PDB entry 5S5K | X-ray diffraction, 2.41 A resolution | chains C and D of the 6 polymer chains in the assembly

Chain C:
Molecule: Tubulin alpha-1B chain
Source organism: Bos taurus
Reference sequence: P81947 (TBA1B_BOVIN); residues 1-451 here = UniProt positions 1-451
Amino-acid sequence (451 residues; numbered 1 to 451; the number before each row is that of its first residue):
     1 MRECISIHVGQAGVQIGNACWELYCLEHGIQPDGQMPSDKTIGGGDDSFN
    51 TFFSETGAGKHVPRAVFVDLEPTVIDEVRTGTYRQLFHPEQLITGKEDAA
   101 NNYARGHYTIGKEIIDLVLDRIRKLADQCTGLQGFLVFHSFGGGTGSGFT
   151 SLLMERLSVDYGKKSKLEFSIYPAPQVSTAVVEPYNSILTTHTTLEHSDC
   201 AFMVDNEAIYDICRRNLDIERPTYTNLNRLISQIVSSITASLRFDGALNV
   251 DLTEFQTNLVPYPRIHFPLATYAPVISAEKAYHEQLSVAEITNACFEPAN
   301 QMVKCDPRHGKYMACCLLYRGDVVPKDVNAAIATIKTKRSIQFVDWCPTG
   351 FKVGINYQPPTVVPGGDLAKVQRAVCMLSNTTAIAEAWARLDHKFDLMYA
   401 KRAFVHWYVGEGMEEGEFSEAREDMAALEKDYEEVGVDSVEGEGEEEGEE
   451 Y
Unresolved in the structure: 441-451
Ion coordination: Ca2+ site 1: Asp39, Thr41, Gly44, Glu55; Ca2+ site 2: Glu284 (shared with 1 residue of chain B)
Residues lining bound ligands:
  - GTP (guanosine-5'-triphosphate): Gly10, Gln11, Ala12, Gln15, Ile16, Asp69, Asp98, Ala99, Ala100, Asn101, Ser140, Gly142, Gly143, Gly144, Thr145, Gly146, Ile171, Pro173, Val177, Ser178, Thr179, Glu183, Asn206, Tyr224, Leu227, Asn228, Ile231
  - S6V (1-[2-(2-oxidanylidenepyrrolidin-1-yl)ethyl]-3-phenyl-urea): Cys4, Gln133, Gly134, Leu136, Ser165, Leu167, Leu242, Leu252, Thr253, Gln256, Thr257

Chain D:
Molecule: Tubulin beta-2B chain
Source organism: Bos taurus
Reference sequence: Q6B856 (TBB2B_BOVIN); the author numbering skips numbers that UniProt does not, so the offset changes along the chain: 1-42 = UniProt 1-42; 45-360 = UniProt 43-358; 369-455 = UniProt 359-445
Amino-acid sequence (445 residues; each row starts with the number of its first residue; note: 10 numbers in that range are skipped by the numbering (no residue carries them; nothing is unmodelled there)):
     1 MREIVHIQAGQCGNQIGAKFWEVISDEHGIDPTGSYHGDSDL
    45 QLERINVYYNEATGNKYVPRAILVDLEPGTMDSVRSGPFGQIFRPDNFVF
    95 GQSGAGNNWAKGHYTEGAELVDSVLDVVRKESESCDCLQGFQLTHSLGGG
   145 TGSGMGTLLISKIREEYPDRIMNTFSVMPSPKVSDTVVEPYNATLSVHQL
   195 VENTDETYCIDNEALYDICFRTLKLTTPTYGDLNHLVSATMSGVTTCLRF
   245 PGQLNADLRKLAVNMVPFPRLHFFMPGFAPLTSRGSQQYRALTVPELTQQ
   295 MFDSKNMMAACDPRHGRYLTVAAIFRGRMSMKEVDEQMLNVQNKNSSYFV
   345 EWIPNNVKTAVCDIPP
   369 RGLKMSATFIGNSTAIQELFKRISEQFTAMFRRKAFLHWYTGEGMDEMEF
   419 TEAESNMNDLVSEYQQYQDATADEQGEFEEEEGEDEA
Unresolved in the structure: 281-282, 442-455
Ion coordination: Mg2+: Gln11 (together with GDP)
Residues lining bound ligands: GDP (guanosine-5'-diphosphate): Gly10, Gln11, Cys12, Gln15, Ile16, Ala99, Asn101, Ser140, Gly142, Gly143, Gly144, Thr145, Gly146, Val171, Pro173, Val177, Ser178, Glu183, Asn206, Leu209, Tyr224, Leu227, Asn228
UniProt features mapped onto this chain:
  - motif: Met1 to Ile4 (MREI motif)
  - binding site (GTP): Gln11, Glu71, Ser140, Gly144, Thr145, Gly146, Asn206, Asn228
  - binding site (Mg(2+)): Glu71
  - modified residue: Ser40 (Phosphoserine), Thr57 (Phosphothreonine), Lys60 (N6-acetyllysine), Ser174 (Phosphoserine), Thr287 (Phosphothreonine), Thr292 (Phosphothreonine), Arg320 (Omega-N-methylarginine), Glu448 (5-glutamyl polyglutamate)
  - cross-link (Glycyl lysine isopeptide (Lys-Gly)): Lys60 (interchain with G-Cter in ubiquitin), Lys326 (interchain with G-Cter in ubiquitin)

How chain C and chain D interact:
Contacting residue pairs (55; chain C residue first):
  Gln11(C) with Gln247(D), hydrogen bond
  Lys96(C) with Arg2(D); Asp130(D), salt bridge
  Glu97(C) with Arg2(D), salt bridge; Cys131(D); Arg164(D), salt bridge; Arg253(D), salt bridge
  Asp98(C) with Lys254(D), salt bridge
  Ala100(C) with Arg253(D); Lys254(D); Val257(D)
  Asn101(C) with Lys254(D)
  Arg105(C) with Arg253(D)
  Pro175(C) with Asn349(D)
  Ser178(C) with Lys352(D), hydrogen bond
  Thr179(C) with Gln247(D); Leu248(D); Asn258(D), hydrogen bond (backbone-side chain)
  Ala180(C) with Asn258(D)
  Val181(C) with Asn258(D), hydrogen bond (backbone-side chain); Ile347(D), hydrophobic; Pro348(D)
  Tyr210(C) with Asp329(D)
  Glu220(C) with Lys326(D)
  Arg221(C) with Met325(D); Asp329(D), salt bridge
  Tyr224(C) with Gln247(D), hydrogen bond
  Lys394(C) with Pro348(D); Asn349(D), hydrogen bond
  Leu397(C) with Glu345(D); Trp346(D); Pro348(D), hydrophobic; Ala440(D), hydrophobic
  Met398(C) with Trp346(D), hydrogen bond (backbone-backbone); Ile347(D), hydrophobic; Pro348(D)
  Lys401(C) with Phe262(D); Trp346(D); Ala438(D); Thr439(D), hydrogen bond (side chain-backbone)
  Ala403(C) with Pro261(D); Phe262(D), hydrophobic
  Phe404(C) with Val257(D); Asn258(D); Val260(D); Pro261(D), hydrogen bond (backbone-backbone); Thr314(D); Ile347(D), hydrophobic
  His406(C) with Val260(D), hydrogen bond (side chain-backbone); Pro261(D), hydrogen bond (side chain-backbone); Phe262(D); Pro263(D)
  Trp407(C) with Ala256(D), hydrophobic; Val257(D); Val260(D), hydrogen bond (side chain-backbone)
Interface residues without a listed pair, chain C (26 interface residues in all): Val182, Arg402
Interface residues without a listed pair, chain D (31 interface residues in all): Asp251, Asn350, Tyr435

Overview:
26 residues of chain C face 31 of chain D across their interface, with 12 hydrogen bonds and 6 salt bridges.
Polar contacts include Lys96(C)-Asp130(D), Glu97(C)-Arg2(D) and Glu97(C)-Arg164(D). Bound to chain C: GTP and
compound S6V. Ligands of chain D: GDP.
Chain C is Tubulin alpha-1B chain and chain D is Tubulin beta-2B chain, both from Bos taurus; the structure,
Tubulin-Z2472938267-complex, was determined by X-ray diffraction (same publication as 5S4L, 5S4M, 5S4N, 5S4O,
5S4P, 5S4Q and 52 further entries).
